6YMX - chains c and k of the 32 polymer chains in the assembly; structure by electron microscopy, 3.17 A resolution.

== Chain c ==
Protein: Cytochrome c oxidase subunit 3
Organism: Saccharomyces cerevisiae (strain ATCC 204508 / S288c)
Notes: EC 1.9.3.1
Reference sequence: P00420 (COX3_YEAST); residue numbers follow UniProt; this construct covers 2-269
Amino-acid sequence (268 residues; numbered 2 to 269; the number before each row is that of its first residue):
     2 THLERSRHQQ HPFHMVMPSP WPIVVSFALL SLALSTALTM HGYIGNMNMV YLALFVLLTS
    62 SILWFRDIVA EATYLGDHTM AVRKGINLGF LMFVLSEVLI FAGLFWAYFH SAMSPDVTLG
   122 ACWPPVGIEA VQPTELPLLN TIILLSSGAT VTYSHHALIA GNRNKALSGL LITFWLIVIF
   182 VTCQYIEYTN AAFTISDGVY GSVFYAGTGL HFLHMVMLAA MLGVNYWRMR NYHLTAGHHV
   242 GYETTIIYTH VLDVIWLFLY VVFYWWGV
Small-molecule neighbours:
  - 1,2-diacyl-sn-glycero-3-phoshocholine (PCF): Ile101, Leu105, Glu188, Tyr189, Thr190, Asn191, Ala192, Ala193, Phe194, Thr195, Ile196, Tyr206, Ala207, Gly210, Leu211, Leu214
  - phosphatidylethanolamine (PTY), molecule 1: His15, Leu58, Leu59, Ser62, Trp65, Ile69, His79, Val83, Ile87, Gly90, Phe91, Phe94, Met218
  - phosphatidylethanolamine (PTY), molecule 2: Leu59, Phe66, Ile69, Val70, Ala73, Thr74, Ile87, Phe91, Val217, Met218, Ala221, Met222, Arg229, His234, Leu235, Thr236, His239, His240, Val241, Gly242, Thr245, Tyr249

== Chain k ==
Protein: Cytochrome c oxidase subunit 13, mitochondrial
Organism: Saccharomyces cerevisiae (strain ATCC 204508 / S288c)
Reference sequence: P32799 (COX13_YEAST); numbering as in UniProt (aligned over 16-129)
Amino-acid sequence (114 residues; numbered 16 to 129; the number before each row is that of its first residue):
    16 NALKPAFGPP DKVAAQKFKE SLMATEKHAK DTSNMWVKIS VWVALPAIAL TAVNTYFVEK
    76 EHAEHREHLK HVPDSEWPRD YEFMNIRSKP FFWGDGDKTL FWNPVVNRHI EHDD
Small-molecule neighbours: 1,2-diacyl-sn-glycero-3-phoshocholine (PCF): Trp108, Thr114, Leu115, Phe116, Trp117, Val121, Asn122

== How chain c and chain k interact ==
Contacting residue pairs - 58 pairs, chain c then chain k:
  Thr2(c) - Ala21(k)
  Thr2(c) - Phe22(k)
  His3(c) - Leu18(k)  hydrogen bond (side chain-backbone)
  His3(c) - Lys19(k)
  His3(c) - Pro20(k)
  His3(c) - Ala21(k)  hydrogen bond (side chain-backbone)
  His3(c) - Phe22(k)
  Arg6(c) - Phe22(k)
  Thr40(c) - Phe107(k)
  Met41(c) - Lys104(k)  hydrogen bond (backbone-side chain)
  Met41(c) - Phe107(k)  hydrophobic
  His42(c) - Lys104(k)
  Met48(c) - Trp108(k)  hydrophobic
  Thr119(c) - Glu97(k)
  Leu120(c) - Phe98(k)  hydrophobic
  Val127(c) - Tyr96(k)
  Val127(c) - Phe98(k)
  Gly128(c) - Tyr96(k)
  Gly128(c) - Met99(k)
  Ile129(c) - Phe98(k)  hydrophobic
  Glu136(c) - Val73(k)
  Leu140(c) - Thr70(k)
  Ile143(c) - Ile63(k)  hydrophobic
  Ser147(c) - Ala59(k)
  Ala150(c) - Trp51(k)  hydrophobic
  Ala150(c) - Ser55(k)
  Thr151(c) - Ser55(k)
  Thr153(c) - Trp51(k)
  Tyr154(c) - Ser48(k)  hydrogen bond (backbone-side chain)
  Tyr154(c) - Trp51(k)  hydrophobic
  Tyr154(c) - Val52(k)
  His157(c) - Ala44(k)
  His157(c) - Thr47(k)
  His157(c) - Ser48(k)
  Ala158(c) - Ser48(k)
  Ile160(c) - Glu41(k)
  Ile160(c) - Ala44(k)  hydrophobic
  Ala161(c) - Glu41(k)
  Ala161(c) - Ala44(k)
  Ala161(c) - Lys45(k)
  Asn163(c) - Lys45(k)
  Tyr186(c) - Phe116(k)  hydrophobic
  Tyr189(c) - Phe116(k)
  Thr190(c) - Arg81(k)
  Thr190(c) - Phe116(k)
  Thr190(c) - Asn118(k)  hydrogen bond (backbone-side chain)
  Asn191(c) - His77(k)
  Asn191(c) - Arg81(k)  hydrogen bond
  Ala192(c) - Val121(k)
  Ala193(c) - Val121(k)
  Ala193(c) - Asn122(k)
  Thr195(c) - Lys113(k)
  Ser197(c) - Phe98(k)
  Ser197(c) - Met99(k)
  Ser197(c) - Ile101(k)
  Asp198(c) - Phe98(k)
  Asp198(c) - Met99(k)
  Gly199(c) - Phe98(k)  hydrogen bond (backbone-backbone)
Other interface residues (no listed pair), chain c (40 interface residues in all): Leu4, Leu137, Gly149, Gly162, Ile196
Other interface residues (no listed pair), chain k (35 interface residues in all): His43, Ala67, Asn100

== Summary ==
40 residues of chain c face 35 of chain k across their interface; the contacts include 7 hydrogen bonds. Polar
contacts include His3(c)-Leu18(k), His3(c)-Ala21(k) and Met41(c)-Lys104(k).
1,2-diacyl-sn-glycero-3-phoshocholine is bound between chain c and chain k. Ligands of chain c:
phosphatidylethanolamine.
Chain c is Cytochrome c oxidase subunit 3 and chain k is Cytochrome c oxidase subunit 13, mitochondrial, both
from Saccharomyces cerevisiae (strain ATCC 204508 / S288c); the structure, CIII2/CIV respiratory supercomplex
from Saccharomyces cerevisiae, was determined by electron microscopy, deposited together with 6YMY.
